Entry 8PFG (electron microscopy, 3.10 A resolution); this record covers chains J and H of the 9 polymer chains in the assembly.

[Chain J]
Molecule: DNA-directed RNA polymerase subunit beta'
From: Escherichia coli
Notes: EC 2.7.7.6
Reference sequence: P0A8T7 (RPOC_ECOLI); numbering as in UniProt (aligned over 2-1407)
Sequence (1416 residues; each row starts with the number of its first residue):
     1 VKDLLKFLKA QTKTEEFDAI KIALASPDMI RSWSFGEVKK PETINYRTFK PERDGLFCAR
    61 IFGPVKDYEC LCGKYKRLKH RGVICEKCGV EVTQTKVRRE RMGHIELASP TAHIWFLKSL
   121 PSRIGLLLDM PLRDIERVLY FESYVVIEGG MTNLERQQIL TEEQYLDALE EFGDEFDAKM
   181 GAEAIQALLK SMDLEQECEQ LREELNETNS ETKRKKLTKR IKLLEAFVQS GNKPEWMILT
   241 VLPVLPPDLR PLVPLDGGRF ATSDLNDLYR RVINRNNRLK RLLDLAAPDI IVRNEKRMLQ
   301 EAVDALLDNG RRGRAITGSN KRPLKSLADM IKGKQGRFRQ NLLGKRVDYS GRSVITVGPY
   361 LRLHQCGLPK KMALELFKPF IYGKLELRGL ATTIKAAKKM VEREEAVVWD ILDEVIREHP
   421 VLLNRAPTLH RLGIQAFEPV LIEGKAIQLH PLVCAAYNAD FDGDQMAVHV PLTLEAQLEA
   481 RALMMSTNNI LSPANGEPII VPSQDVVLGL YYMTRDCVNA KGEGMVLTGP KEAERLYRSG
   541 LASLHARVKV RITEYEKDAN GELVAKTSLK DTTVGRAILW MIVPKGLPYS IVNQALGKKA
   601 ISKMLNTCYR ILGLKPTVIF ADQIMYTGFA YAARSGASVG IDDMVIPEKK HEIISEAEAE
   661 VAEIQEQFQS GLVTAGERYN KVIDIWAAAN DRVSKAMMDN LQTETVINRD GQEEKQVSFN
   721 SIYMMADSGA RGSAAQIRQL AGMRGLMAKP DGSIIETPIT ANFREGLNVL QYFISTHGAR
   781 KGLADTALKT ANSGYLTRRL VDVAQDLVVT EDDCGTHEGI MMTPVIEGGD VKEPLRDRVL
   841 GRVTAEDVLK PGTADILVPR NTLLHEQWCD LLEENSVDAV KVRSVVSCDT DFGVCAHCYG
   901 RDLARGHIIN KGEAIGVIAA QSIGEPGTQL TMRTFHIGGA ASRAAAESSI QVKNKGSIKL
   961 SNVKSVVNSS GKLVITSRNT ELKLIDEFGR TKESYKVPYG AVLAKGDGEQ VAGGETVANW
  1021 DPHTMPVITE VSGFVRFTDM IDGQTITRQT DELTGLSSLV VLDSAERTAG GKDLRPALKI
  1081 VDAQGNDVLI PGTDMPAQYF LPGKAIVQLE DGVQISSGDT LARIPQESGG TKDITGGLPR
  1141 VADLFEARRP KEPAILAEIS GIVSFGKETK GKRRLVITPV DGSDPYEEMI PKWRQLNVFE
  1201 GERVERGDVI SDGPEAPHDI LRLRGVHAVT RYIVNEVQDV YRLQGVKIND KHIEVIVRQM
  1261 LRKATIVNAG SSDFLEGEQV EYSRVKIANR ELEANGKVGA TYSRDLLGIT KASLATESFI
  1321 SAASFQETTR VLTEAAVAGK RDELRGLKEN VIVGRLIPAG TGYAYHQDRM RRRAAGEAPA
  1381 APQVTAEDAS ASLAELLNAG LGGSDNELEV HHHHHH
Unresolved in the structure: 1-15, 68-92, 936-946, 1127-1133, 1376-1416
Sequence notes: expression tag (1, 1408-1416)
Ion coordination: Mg2+: Asp460, Asp462, Asp464 (shared with 2 residues of chain R); Zn2+: Cys814, Cys888, Cys895, Cys898
UniProt features mapped onto this chain:
  - binding site (Zn(2+)): Cys70, Cys72, Cys85, Cys88, Cys814, Cys888, Cys895, Cys898
  - binding site (Mg(2+)): Asp460, Asp462, Asp464
  - modified residue: Lys983 (N6-acetyllysine)
  - mutagenesis: Gln504 (Q504P: Resistant to antibiotics salinamide A and B), Asn690 (N690D: Resistant to antibiotics salinamide A and B), Met697 (M697V: Resistant to antibiotics salinamide A and B), Ala735 (A735T: Resistant to antibiotics salinamide A and B), Arg738 (R738C/H/P/S: Resistant to antibiotics salinamide A and B), Ala748 (A748E: Resistant to antibiotics salinamide A and B), Pro758 (P758S/T: Resistant to antibiotics salinamide A and B), Phe763 (F763C: Resistant to antibiotics salinamide A and B), Ser775 (S775A: Resistant to antibiotics salinamide A and B), Ala779 (A779T/V: Resistant to antibiotics salinamide A and B), Arg780 (R780C: Resistant to antibiotics salinamide A and B), Gly782 (G782A/C: Resistant to antibiotics salinamide A and B), 1 further mutagenesis entry in UniProt

[Chain H]
Molecule: DNA-directed RNA polymerase subunit alpha
From: Escherichia coli
Notes: EC 2.7.7.6
Reference sequence: P0A7Z4 (RPOA_ECOLI); residue numbers follow UniProt; this construct covers 1-329
Sequence (329 residues; each row starts with the number of its first residue):
     1 MQGSVTEFLK PRLVDIEQVS STHAKVTLEP LERGFGHTLG NALRRILLSS MPGCAVTEVE
    61 IDGVLHEYST KEGVQEDILE ILLNLKGLAV RVQGKDEVIL TLNKSGIGPV TAADITHDGD
   121 VEIVKPQHVI CHLTDENASI SMRIKVQRGR GYVPASTRIH SEEDERPIGR LLVDACYSPV
   181 ERIAYNVEAA RVEQRTDLDK LVIEMETNGT IDPEEAIRRA ATILAEQLEA FVDLRDVRQP
   241 EVKEEKPEFD PILLRPVDDL ELTVRSANCL KAEAIHYIGD LVQRTEVELL KTPNLGKKSL
   301 TEIKDVLASR GLSLGMRLEN WPPASIADE
Unresolved in the structure: 1-3, 159-166, 234-329
UniProt features mapped onto this chain:
  - region: Glu162 to Glu165 (Required for interaction with Crp at class II promoters)
  - modified residue: Arg265 (ADP-ribosylarginine), Lys297 (N6-acetyllysine), Lys298 (N6-acetyllysine)
  - mutagenesis: Arg45 (R45C: In rpoA112; temperature-sensitive, blocks RNA polymerase assembly), Glu162 to Glu165 (5-fold decrease in CRP-class II promoter-dependent transcription), Glu165 (E165K: 5-fold decrease in CRP-class II promoter-dependent transcription), Arg191 (R191C: In rpoA101; temperature-sensitive)

[How chain J and chain H interact]
Contacting residue pairs - 31 pairs, chain J then chain H:
  Lys370(J) - Thr196(H)
  Ala406(J) - Gln194(H)
  Trp409(J) - Gln194(H)
  Asp410(J) - Arg191(H)  salt bridge
  Asp413(J) - Arg191(H)  salt bridge
  Glu443(J) - Thr196(H)
  Val526(J) - Leu83(H)  hydrophobic
  Val526(J) - Lys86(H)  hydrogen bond (backbone-side chain)
  Val526(J) - Asp174(H)
  Leu527(J) - Leu83(H)
  Thr528(J) - Leu83(H)
  Thr528(J) - Lys86(H)
  Lys531(J) - Glu181(H)
  Lys531(J) - Glu206(H)  salt bridge
  Glu532(J) - Lys86(H)  salt bridge
  Glu532(J) - Tyr152(H)  hydrogen bond
  Glu534(J) - Ile183(H)
  Arg535(J) - Leu48(H)
  Arg535(J) - Cys176(H)  hydrogen bond
  Arg535(J) - Ser178(H)
  Arg535(J) - Val180(H)  hydrogen bond (side chain-backbone)
  Arg535(J) - Glu181(H)  salt bridge
  Leu536(J) - Tyr152(H)  hydrophobic
  Arg538(J) - Arg44(H)
  Ser539(J) - Leu48(H)
  Ser539(J) - Ser49(H)  hydrogen bond
  Leu541(J) - Tyr152(H)  hydrophobic
  Leu541(J) - Pro154(H)
  Arg551(J) - Asn84(H)  hydrogen bond
  Leu569(J) - Glu80(H)
  Met581(J) - Arg182(H)  hydrogen bond
Other interface residues (no listed pair), chain J (23 interface residues in all): Met525, Lys549, Arg634
Other interface residues (no listed pair), chain H (22 interface residues in all): Leu79, Ser156

[Overview]
The interface between chain J and chain H involves 23 residues on one side and 22 on the other, with 7
hydrogen bonds and 5 salt bridges. Polar pairs include Asp410(J)-Arg191(H), Asp413(J)-Arg191(H) and
Lys531(J)-Glu206(H).
Here chain J is DNA-directed RNA polymerase subunit beta' and chain H is DNA-directed RNA polymerase subunit
alpha, both from Escherichia coli. Entry 8PFG (autoinhibited RfaH bound to E. coli transcription complex
paused at ops site (encounter complex), not fully ...) was determined by electron microscopy, deposited
together with 8PEN, 8PFJ, 8PH9, 8PHK, 8PIB, 8PID, 8PIL and 8PIM.
